PDB entry 8VYL | X-ray diffraction, 2.02 A resolution | chains C and D of the 6 polymer chains in the assembly

[Chain C]
Protein: Hemoglobin subunit alpha
From: Homo sapiens
UniProt: P69905 (HBA_HUMAN); residues 0-141 here correspond to UniProt positions 1-142 (UniProt number = residue number + 1)
Sequence (142 residues; numbered 0 to 141; the number before each row is that of its first residue; numbering starts at 0):
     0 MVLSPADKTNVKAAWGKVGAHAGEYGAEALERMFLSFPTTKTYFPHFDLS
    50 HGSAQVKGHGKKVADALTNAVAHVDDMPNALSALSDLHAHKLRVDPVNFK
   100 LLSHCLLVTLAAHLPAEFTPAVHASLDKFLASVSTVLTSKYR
Not modelled in the structure: 0, 141
Bound ions: heme Fe near His-87 (its only coordinating residue here)
Ligand contacts: heme (HEM): Met-32, Thr-39, Tyr-42, Phe-43, Phe-46, His-58, Lys-61, Val-62, Ala-65, Leu-66, Leu-83, Leu-86, His-87, Leu-91, Val-93, Asn-97, Phe-98, Leu-101, Leu-105, Val-132, Leu-136
Swiss-Prot annotation at these positions:
  - binding site (O2): His-58
  - binding site (heme b): His-87
  - site: Thr-8, Asn-9 (Microbial infection: Cleavage), Lys-11 (Not glycated), Ala-13, Trp-14 (Microbial infection: Cleavage), Tyr-24, Gly-25 (Microbial infection: Cleavage), Leu-29, Glu-30 (Microbial infection: Cleavage), His-45, Phe-46 (Microbial infection: Cleavage), Asp-47, Leu-48 (Microbial infection: Cleavage), Ser-52, Ala-53 (Microbial infection: Cleavage), Val-55, Lys-56 (Microbial infection: Cleavage), Lys-56 (Not glycated), Gly-59, Lys-60 (Microbial infection: Cleavage), Lys-60 (Not glycated), Lys-90 (Not glycated), Leu-91, Arg-92 (Microbial infection: Cleavage), Lys-99 (Not glycated), Leu-106, Val-107 (Microbial infection: Cleavage), Thr-108, Leu-109 (Microbial infection: Cleavage), Val-121, His-122 (Microbial infection: Cleavage), Ser-133, Thr-134 (Microbial infection: Cleavage)
  - modified residue: Ser-3 (Phosphoserine), Lys-7 (N6-succinyllysine), Thr-8 (Phosphothreonine), Lys-11 (N6-succinyllysine), Lys-16 (N6-acetyllysine), Tyr-24 (Phosphotyrosine), Ser-35 (Phosphoserine), Lys-40 (N6-succinyllysine), Ser-49 (Phosphoserine), Ser-102 (Phosphoserine), Thr-108 (Phosphothreonine), Ser-124 (Phosphoserine), Ser-131 (Phosphoserine), Thr-134 (Phosphothreonine), Thr-137 (Phosphothreonine), Ser-138 (Phosphoserine)
  - glycosylation (N-linked (Glc) (glycation) lysine): Lys-7, Lys-16, Lys-40, Lys-61

[Chain D]
Protein: Hemoglobin subunit beta
From: Homo sapiens
UniProt: P68871 (HBB_HUMAN); residues 0-146 here correspond to UniProt positions 1-147 (UniProt number = residue number + 1)
Sequence (147 residues; row label = number of the first residue in the row; numbering starts at 0):
     0 MVHLTPEEKSAVTALWGKVNVDEVGGEALGRLLVVYPWTQRFFESFGDLS
    50 TPDAVMGNPKVKAHGKKVLGAFSDGLAHLDNLKGTFATLSELHCDKLHVD
   100 PENFRLLGNVLVCVLAHHFGKEFTPPVQAAYQKVVAGVANALAHKYH
Not modelled in the structure: 0
Bound ions: heme Fe near His-92 (its only coordinating residue here)
Ligand contacts: heme (HEM): Leu-31, Thr-38, Phe-41, Phe-42, Phe-45, His-63, Lys-66, Val-67, Ala-70, Phe-85, Leu-88, Leu-91, His-92, Leu-96, Val-98, Asn-102, Phe-103, Leu-106, Val-137, Leu-141
Swiss-Prot annotation at these positions:
  - binding site ((2R)-2,3-bisphosphoglycerate): Val-1, His-2, Lys-82, His-143
  - binding site (heme b): His-63, His-92
  - site: Glu-7, Lys-8 (Microbial infection: Cleavage), Gly-25, Glu-26 (Microbial infection: Cleavage), Gly-29, Arg-30 (Microbial infection: Cleavage), Tyr-35, Pro-36 (Microbial infection: Cleavage), Trp-37, Thr-38 (Microbial infection: Cleavage), Phe-45, Gly-46 (Microbial infection: Cleavage), Asp-52, Ala-53 (Microbial infection: Cleavage), Gly-56, Asn-57 (Microbial infection: Cleavage), Lys-59 (Not glycated), Phe-71, Ser-72 (Microbial infection: Cleavage), Gly-74, Leu-75 (Microbial infection: Cleavage), Lys-82 (Not glycated), Thr-84, Phe-85 (Microbial infection: Cleavage), His-92, Cys-93 (Microbial infection: Cleavage), Lys-95 (Not glycated), Arg-104, Leu-105 (Microbial infection: Cleavage), Leu-110, Val-111 (Microbial infection: Cleavage), Gly-119, Lys-120 (Microbial infection: Cleavage), Phe-122, Thr-123 (Microbial infection: Cleavage), Ala-128, Ala-129 (Microbial infection: Cleavage) and 2 more in UniProt
  - modified residue: Val-1 (N-acetylvaline), Ser-9 (Phosphoserine), Thr-12 (Phosphothreonine), Ser-44 (Phosphoserine), Thr-50 (Phosphothreonine), Lys-59 (N6-acetyllysine), Lys-82 (N6-acetyllysine), Thr-87 (Phosphothreonine), Cys-93 (S-nitrosocysteine), Lys-144 (N6-acetyllysine)
  - glycosylation: Val-1 (N-linked (Glc) (glycation) valine), Lys-8 (N-linked (Glc) (glycation) lysine), Lys-17 (N-linked (Glc) (glycation) lysine), Lys-66 (N-linked (Glc) (glycation) lysine), Lys-120 (N-linked (Glc) (glycation) lysine), Lys-144 (N-linked (Glc) (glycation) lysine)

[Chain C / chain D interface]
Residue-residue contacts (39; chain C residue first):
  Glu-30(C) / Pro-124(D)
  Arg-31(C) / Phe-122(D)  hydrogen bond (side chain-backbone)
  Arg-31(C) / Thr-123(D)
  Arg-31(C) / Pro-124(D)
  Arg-31(C) / Gln-127(D)  hydrogen bond
  Leu-34(C) / Pro-124(D)
  Leu-34(C) / Pro-125(D)  hydrophobic
  Ser-35(C) / Gln-127(D)
  Ser-35(C) / Ala-128(D)
  Ser-35(C) / Gln-131(D)
  Phe-36(C) / Gln-131(D)
  Lys-99(C) / Glu-101(D)  salt bridge
  Lys-99(C) / Arg-104(D)
  His-103(C) / Asn-108(D)
  His-103(C) / Val-111(D)
  His-103(C) / Cys-112(D)
  His-103(C) / Gln-127(D)
  His-103(C) / Gln-131(D)  hydrogen bond
  Cys-104(C) / Gln-127(D)
  Val-107(C) / Val-111(D)  hydrophobic
  Val-107(C) / Ala-115(D)  hydrophobic
  Val-107(C) / Gln-127(D)
  Ala-110(C) / Cys-112(D)
  Ala-110(C) / Ala-115(D)
  Ala-110(C) / His-116(D)
  Ala-111(C) / Ala-115(D)
  Ala-111(C) / Gly-119(D)
  Pro-114(C) / His-116(D)  hydrogen bond (backbone-side chain)
  Phe-117(C) / Arg-30(D)  hydrogen bond (backbone-side chain)
  Phe-117(C) / His-116(D)
  Thr-118(C) / Arg-30(D)
  Pro-119(C) / Arg-30(D)
  Pro-119(C) / Val-33(D)
  His-122(C) / Arg-30(D)  hydrogen bond
  His-122(C) / Val-34(D)
  Ala-123(C) / Val-34(D)
  Asp-126(C) / Val-34(D)
  Asp-126(C) / Tyr-35(D)
  Lys-127(C) / Val-34(D)  hydrogen bond (side chain-backbone)
Other interface residues (no listed pair), chain C (21 interface residues in all): Leu-106, Ala-120
Other interface residues (no listed pair), chain D (21 interface residues in all): Pro-51, Met-55

[In short]
Chain C and chain D each contribute 21 residues to their interface, with 7 hydrogen bonds and 1 salt bridge.
Polar contacts include Lys-99(C)/Glu-101(D), Arg-31(C)/Phe-122(D) and Arg-31(C)/Gln-127(D). Bound to chain C:
heme. Bound to chain D: heme.
Chain C is Hemoglobin subunit alpha and chain D is Hemoglobin subunit beta, both from Homo sapiens; the
structure, The structure of Human Hemoglobin in Complex with Nanobody BtNbE11, was determined by X-ray
diffraction.
